Entry 6YL2 (X-ray diffraction, 3.15 A resolution); this record covers chains A and G of the 4 polymer chains in the assembly.

== Chain A ==
Molecule: Probable transcriptional regulatory protein (Probably TetR-family)
Organism: Mycobacterium tuberculosis (strain ATCC 25618 / H37Rv)
UniProt: O06169 (O06169_MYCTU); numbering as in UniProt (aligned over 20-215)
Chain sequence (196 residues; each row starts with the number of its first residue):
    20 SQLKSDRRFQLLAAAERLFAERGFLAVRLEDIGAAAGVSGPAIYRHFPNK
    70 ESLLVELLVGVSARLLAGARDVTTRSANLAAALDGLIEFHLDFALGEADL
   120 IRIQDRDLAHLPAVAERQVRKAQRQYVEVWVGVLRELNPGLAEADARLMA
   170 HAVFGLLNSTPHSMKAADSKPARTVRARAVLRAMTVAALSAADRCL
Not modelled in the structure: 20-23

== Chain G ==
Molecule: 20-nt DNA strand
Sequence (20 nucleotides; each row starts with the number of its first residue):
     1 ACGTTAATGACGATTAACCG

== Interface between chain A and chain G ==
Residue-residue contacts (11; chain A residue first):
  Val46(A) - DA13(G)  phosphate contact
  Arg47(A) - DG12(G)  salt bridge to the phosphate
  Arg47(A) - DA13(G)  phosphate contact
  Leu48(A) - DA13(G)  hydrogen bond to the phosphate
  Pro60(A) - DT15(G)  base contact
  Tyr63(A) - DA13(G)  sugar contact
  Tyr63(A) - DT14(G)  hydrogen bond to the phosphate
  Tyr63(A) - DT15(G)  base contact
  Asn68(A) - DT14(G)  phosphate contact
  Lys69(A) - DA13(G)  salt bridge to the phosphate
  Lys69(A) - DT14(G)  hydrogen bond to the phosphate
Other interface residues (no listed pair), chain A (8 interface residues in all): Arg64
Other interface residues (no listed pair), chain G (5 interface residues in all): DC18

== Overview ==
8 residues of chain A and 5 residues of chain G are in contact; the contacts include 3 hydrogen bonds and 2
salt bridges. Polar pairs include Leu48(A)-DA13(G), Tyr63(A)-DT14(G) and Lys69(A)-DT14(G).
Here chain A is Probable transcriptional regulatory protein (Probably TetR-family) (Mycobacterium tuberculosis
(strain ATCC 25618 / H37Rv)) and chain G is a 20-nt DNA strand. Entry 6YL2 (Structural and DNA binding studies
of the transcriptional repressor Rv2506 (BkaR) from Mycobacterium tuberculosis supports a ...) was determined
by X-ray diffraction.
